PDB entry 8CWO | electron microscopy, 2.84 A resolution | chains A and P of the 15 polymer chains in the assembly

Chain A:
Molecule: 16S ribosomal RNA
From: Cutibacterium acnes
Sequence (1537 nucleotides; each row starts with the number of its first residue):
     1 UUUUUCAUUG GAGAGUUUGA UCCUGGCUCA GGACGAACGC UGGCGGCGUG CUUAACACAU
    61 GCAAGUCGAA CGGAAAGGCC CUGCUUUUGU GGGGUGCUCG AGUGGCGAAC GGGUGAGUAA
   121 CACGUGAGUA ACCUGCCCUU GACUUUGGGA UAACUUCAGG AAACUGGGGC UAAUACCGGA
   181 UAGGAGCUCC UGCUGCAUGG UGGGGGUUGG AAAGUUUCGG CGGUUGGGGA UGGACUCGCG
   241 GCUUAUCAGC UUGUUGGUGG GGUAGUGGCU UACCAAGGCU UUGACGGGUA GCCGGCCUGA
   301 GAGGGUGACC GGCCACAUUG GGACUGAGAU ACGGCCCAGA CUCCUACGGG AGGCAGCAGU
   361 GGGGAAUAUU GCACAAUGGG CGGAAGCCUG AUGCAGCAAC GCCGCGUGCG GGAUGACGGC
   421 CUUCGGGUUG UAAACCGCUU UCGCCUGUGA CGAAGCGUGA GUGACGGUAA UGGGUAAAGA
   481 AGCACCGGCU AACUACGUGC CAGCAGCCXC GGUGAUACGU AGGGUGCGAG CGUUGUCCGG
   541 AUUUAUUGGG CGUAAAGGGC UCGUAGGUGG UUGAUCGCGU CGGAAGUGUA AUCUUGGGGC
   601 UUAACCCUGA GCGUGCUUUC GAUACGGGUU GACUUGAGGA AGGUAGGGGA GAAUGGAAUU
   661 CCUGGUGGAG CGGUGGAAUG CGCAGAUAUC AGGAGGAACA CCAGUGGCGA AGGCGGUUCU
   721 CUGGGCCUUU CCUGACGCUG AGGAGCGAAA GCGUGGGGAG CGAACAGGCU UAGAUACCCU
   781 GGUAGUCCAC GCUGUAAACG GUGGGUACUA GGUGUGGGGU CCAUUCCACG GGUUCCGUGC
   841 CGUAGCUAAC GCUUUAAGUA CCCCGCCUGG GGAGUACGGC CGCAAGGCUA AAACUCAAAG
   901 GAAUUGACGG GGCCCCGCAC AAGCGGCGGA GCAUGCGGAU UAAUUCGAUG XAACGCGUAG
   961 AACCUUACCU GGGUUUGACA UGGAUCGGGA GUGCUCAGAG AUGGGUGUGC CUCUUUUGGG
  1021 GUCGGUUCAC AGGUGGUGCA UGGCUGUCGU CAGCUCGUGU CGUGAGAUGU UGGGUUAAGU
  1081 CCCGCAACGA GCGCAACCCU UGUUCACUGU UGCCAGCACG UUAUGGUGGG GACUCAGUGG
  1141 AGACCGCCGG GGUCAACUCG GAGGAAGGUG GGGAUGACGU CAAGUCAUCA UGCCCCUUAU
  1201 GUCCAGGGCU UCACGCAUGC UACAAUGGCU GGUACAGAGA GUGGCGAGCC UGUGAGGGUG
  1261 AGCGAAUCUC GGAAAGCCGG UCUCAGUUCG GAUUGGGGUC UGCAACUCGA CCUCAUGAAG
  1321 UCGGAGUCGC UAGUAAUCGC AGAUCAGCAA CGCUGCGGUG AAUACGUUCC CGGGGCUUGU
  1381 ACACACXGCC XGUXAAGUCA UGAAAGUUGG UAACACCCGA AGCCGGUGGC CUAACCGUUG
  1441 UGGGGGAGCC GUCGAAGGUG GGACUGGUGA UUAGGACUAA GUCGUAACAA GGUAGCCGUA
  1501 CCGGAAGGUG CGGCUGGAUC ACCUCCUUUC UAAGGAG
Unresolved in the structure: 1-5, 83-89, 906-1380, 1522-1537
Modified residues: PSU (pseudouridine-5'-monophosphate) at position 498, G7M (N7-methyl-guanosine-5'-monophosphate) at position 509, 2MG (2N-methylguanosine-5'-monophosphate) at position 950, 5MC (5-methylcytidine-5'-monophosphate) at position 951, 5MC (5-methylcytidine-5'-monophosphate) at position 1387, 4OC (4n,o2'-methylcytidine-5'-monophosphate) at position 1389, 5MC (5-methylcytidine-5'-monophosphate) at position 1391, 5MC (5-methylcytidine-5'-monophosphate) at position 1394, UR3 (3-methyluridine-5'-monophoshate) at position 1485, 2MG (2N-methylguanosine-5'-monophosphate) at position 1503, MA6 (6N-dimethyladenosine-5'-monophoshate) at position 1505, MA6 (6N-dimethyladenosine-5'-monophoshate) at position 1506
Ion coordination: Mg2+ site 1 near U17 (its only coordinating residue here); Mg2+ site 2 near G25 (its only coordinating residue here); Mg2+ site 3: A63, C388, U389; Mg2+ site 4 near G100 (its only coordinating residue here); Mg2+ site 5: A109, G333; Mg2+ site 6 near C110 (its only coordinating residue here); Mg2+ site 7: A116, G117, G291; Mg2+ site 8: A175, C176; Mg2+ site 9 near A308 (its only coordinating residue here); Mg2+ site 10 near C354 (its only coordinating residue here); Mg2+ site 11 near A385 (its only coordinating residue here); Mg2+ site 12: A491, A492; 23 more Mg2+ sites not listed

Chain P:
Molecule: 30S ribosomal protein S16
From: Cutibacterium acnes
UniProtKB: A0A2B7IXM7 (A0A2B7IXM7_CUTAC); residue numbers follow UniProt; this construct covers 1-147
Chain sequence (147 residues; row label = number of the first residue in the row):
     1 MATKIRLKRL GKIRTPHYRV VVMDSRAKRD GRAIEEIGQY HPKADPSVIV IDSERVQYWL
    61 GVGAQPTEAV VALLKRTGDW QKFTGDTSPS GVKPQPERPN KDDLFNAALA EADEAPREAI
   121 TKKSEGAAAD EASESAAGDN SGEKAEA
Unresolved in the structure: 1, 130-147

Interface between chain A and chain P:
Contacting residue pairs - 82 pairs, chain A then chain P:
  G46(A) - Arg14(P)  phosphate contact
  C47(A) - Lys12(P)  phosphate contact
  C47(A) - Ile13(P)  phosphate contact
  C47(A) - Arg14(P)  salt bridge to the phosphate
  G48(A) - Lys12(P)  phosphate contact
  G48(A) - Ile13(P)  hydrogen bond to the phosphate
  C110(A) - Arg26(P)  hydrogen bond to the sugar
  G111(A) - Arg26(P)  sugar contact
  G112(A) - Lys28(P)  phosphate contact
  G135(A) - Arg26(P)  base contact
  C136(A) - Ala2(P)  hydrogen bond to the base
  C137(A) - Gly63(P)  hydrogen bond to the sugar
  C137(A) - Gln65(P)  hydrogen bond to the sugar
  C138(A) - Gly61(P)  hydrogen bond to the sugar
  C138(A) - Val62(P)  sugar contact
  C138(A) - Gly63(P)  sugar contact
  G229(A) - Val62(P)  hydrogen bond to the base
  A230(A) - Thr3(P)  hydrogen bond to the sugar
  A230(A) - Tyr58(P)  sugar contact
  A230(A) - Trp59(P)  phosphate contact
  A230(A) - Val62(P)  sugar contact
  U231(A) - Thr3(P)  hydrogen bond to the sugar
  U231(A) - Asp24(P)  sugar contact
  U231(A) - Ile34(P)  phosphate contact
  U231(A) - Trp59(P)  phosphate contact
  G232(A) - Asp24(P)  sugar contact
  G232(A) - Arg26(P)  hydrogen bond to the sugar
  G232(A) - Ile34(P)  phosphate contact
  G311(A) - Asp30(P)  sugar contact
  G311(A) - Gly31(P)  phosphate contact
  G312(A) - Lys28(P)  salt bridge to the phosphate
  G312(A) - Gly31(P)  phosphate contact
  G312(A) - Arg32(P)  phosphate contact
  A376(A) - Tyr18(P)  hydrogen bond to the sugar
  U377(A) - Leu7(P)  hydrogen bond to the sugar
  U377(A) - Tyr18(P)  sugar contact
  U377(A) - Arg29(P)  hydrogen bond to the base
  U377(A) - Ala69(P)  phosphate contact
  G378(A) - Arg6(P)  hydrogen bond to the phosphate
  G378(A) - Leu7(P)  hydrogen bond to the phosphate
  G378(A) - Arg29(P)  sugar contact
  G378(A) - Thr67(P)  hydrogen bond to the phosphate
  G379(A) - Lys4(P)  salt bridge to the phosphate
  G379(A) - Arg6(P)  salt bridge to the phosphate
  G379(A) - Ser25(P)  sugar contact
  G379(A) - Thr67(P)  phosphate contact
  G380(A) - Ser25(P)  phosphate contact
  U392(A) - Arg29(P)  hydrogen bond to the sugar
  G393(A) - Arg9(P)  phosphate contact
  G393(A) - Arg29(P)  salt bridge to the phosphate
  C394(A) - Arg9(P)  salt bridge to the phosphate
  C394(A) - Ile13(P)  phosphate contact
  C394(A) - Arg14(P)  hydrogen bond to the phosphate
  A395(A) - Ile13(P)  phosphate contact
  C451(A) - Lys43(P)  hydrogen bond to the base
  G452(A) - Pro16(P)  sugar contact
  G452(A) - Pro42(P)  sugar contact
  A454(A) - Pro46(P)  base contact
  A454(A) - Ser47(P)  hydrogen bond to the base
  A454(A) - Ile49(P)  base contact
  A454(A) - Arg76(P)  hydrogen bond to the phosphate
  A454(A) - Gly91(P)  base contact
  A454(A) - Lys93(P)  base contact
  A454(A) - Pro94(P)  base contact
  G455(A) - Arg76(P)  salt bridge to the phosphate
  U589(A) - Arg32(P)  hydrogen bond to the sugar
  A590(A) - Lys8(P)  sugar contact
  A590(A) - Arg19(P)  hydrogen bond to the sugar
  A590(A) - Glu36(P)  sugar contact
  A591(A) - Arg19(P)  salt bridge to the phosphate
  G599(A) - Lys12(P)  base contact
  C600(A) - Lys12(P)  hydrogen bond to the base
  A604(A) - Lys12(P)  base contact
  C605(A) - Lys12(P)  hydrogen bond to the base
  C606(A) - Gly11(P)  hydrogen bond to the phosphate
  C606(A) - Lys12(P)  sugar contact
  C606(A) - His17(P)  sugar contact
  C607(A) - Leu10(P)  phosphate contact
  C607(A) - Gly11(P)  hydrogen bond to the phosphate
  C607(A) - His17(P)  sugar contact
  C607(A) - His41(P)  hydrogen bond to the sugar
  U608(A) - Arg19(P)  salt bridge to the phosphate
Also at the interface, not in a pair above, chain A (42 interface residues in all): A453, C456, G588
Also at the interface, not in a pair above, chain P (49 interface residues in all): Ala33, Gln39, Tyr40, Glu68, Ala72
Interface features reported in the paper:
  - interface residues, chain A: A454(A)

Summary:
Chain A and chain P form an interface of 42 and 49 residues respectively, with 28 hydrogen bonds and 9 salt
bridges. Polar contacts include C136(A)-Ala2(P), G229(A)-Val62(P) and U377(A)-Arg29(P). The Mg2+ site 3 is
built by A63(A), C388(A) and U389(A). A109(A) and G333(A) form the Mg2+ site 5. From the paper: the interface
residue A454(A).
Here chain A is 16S ribosomal RNA and chain P is 30S ribosomal protein S16, both from Cutibacterium acnes.
Entry 8CWO (Cutibacterium acnes 30S ribosomal subunit with Sarecycline bound, body domain only in the local
refined map) was determined by electron microscopy (same publication as 8CVO).
